Entry 7ZM7 (electron microscopy, 2.77 A resolution); this record covers chains G and Z of the 43 polymer chains in the assembly.

== Chain G ==
Molecule: NADH-ubiquinone oxidoreductase 30.4 kDa subunit-like protein
Source organism: Chaetomium thermophilum var. thermophilum DSM 1495
Reference sequence: G0S8U1 (G0S8U1_CHATD); residues 1-293 here = UniProt positions 1-293
Sequence (293 residues; row label = number of the first residue in the row):
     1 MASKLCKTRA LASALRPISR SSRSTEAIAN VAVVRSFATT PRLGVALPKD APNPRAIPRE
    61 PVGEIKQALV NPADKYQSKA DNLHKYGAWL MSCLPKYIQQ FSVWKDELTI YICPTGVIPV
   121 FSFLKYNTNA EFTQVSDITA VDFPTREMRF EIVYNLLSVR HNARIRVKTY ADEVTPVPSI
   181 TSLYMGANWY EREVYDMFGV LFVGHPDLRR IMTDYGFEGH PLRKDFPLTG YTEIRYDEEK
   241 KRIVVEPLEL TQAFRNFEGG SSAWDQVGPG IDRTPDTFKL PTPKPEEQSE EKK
Unresolved in the structure: 1-44, 287-293

== Chain Z ==
Molecule: NADH-ubiquinone oxidoreductase-like protein
Source organism: Chaetomium thermophilum var. thermophilum DSM 1495
Reference sequence: G0SEF0 (G0SEF0_CHATD); residue numbers follow UniProt; this construct covers 1-188
Sequence (196 residues; numbered 1 to 196; the number before each row is that of its first residue):
     1 MASKAAAAAA SNAVSITKKY TVQSTGIWER IRRALVIDPN RSNGVPLNPY NRNPSPGDNP
    61 PLEYTDPVTI PAGDIADNPY WKRDFRRNYP RPSVIAQAQQ VALLSVGSAA QPRVELIGEE
   121 GTKALVAAEE EGKEKGVAKY LEEKGAEEAK RVLALTGGLP PTPSGQTMVT GQWDVHKYGL
   181 AEEQSYGGSY PCRSFV
Unresolved in the structure: 1-10
Differences from the reference sequence: insertion (189-196)

== Chain G / chain Z interface ==
Residue-residue contacts (136; chain G residue first):
  A46(G) with V22(Z); Q23(Z), hydrogen bond (backbone-backbone); T25(Z)
  L47(G) with Q23(Z); P49(Z), hydrophobic; Y50(Z)
  P48(G) with T17(Z); Y20(Z); T21(Z); Q23(Z); L47(Z)
  D50(G) with T17(Z), hydrogen bond (backbone-backbone); K18(Z)
  A51(G) with T17(Z); K18(Z); Y20(Z); Y50(Z)
  P52(G) with Y20(Z), hydrogen bond (backbone-side chain)
  N53(G) with Y50(Z)
  P54(G) with Y20(Z)
  R55(G) with R52(Z); N53(Z), hydrogen bond (side chain-backbone); P54(Z), hydrogen bond (side chain-backbone)
  E64(G) with I70(Z)
  I65(G) with P67(Z), hydrophobic; V68(Z); T69(Z); I70(Z), hydrogen bond (backbone-backbone)
  K66(G) with I70(Z)
  Q67(G) with T69(Z); P71(Z)
  L69(G) with R83(Z); F85(Z), hydrophobic
  V70(G) with F85(Z)
  N71(G) with F85(Z)
  A73(G) with P90(Z)
  K75(G) with W173(Z), hydrogen bond (backbone-side chain)
  Y76(G) with W173(Z), hydrophobic
  S78(G) with W173(Z), hydrogen bond
  K79(G) with S164(Z); G165(Z), hydrogen bond (side chain-backbone); Q166(Z); W173(Z)
  N82(G) with S164(Z)
  H84(G) with S93(Z), hydrogen bond; I95(Z)
  Y86(G) with P161(Z); T162(Z); P163(Z)
  A88(G) with Q100(Z), hydrogen bond (backbone-side chain)
  W89(G) with P160(Z); P161(Z)
  M91(G) with A96(Z); Q97(Z); Q100(Z); V137(Z)
  S92(G) with Q100(Z), hydrogen bond; V152(Z)
  P95(G) with Q97(Z), hydrogen bond (backbone-side chain); V137(Z), hydrophobic; A138(Z), hydrophobic
  I98(G) with Q97(Z), hydrogen bond (backbone-side chain)
  Q99(G) with A96(Z); Q97(Z), hydrogen bond (backbone-backbone)
  Q100(G) with V94(Z); I95(Z); A96(Z)
  F101(G) with S93(Z); V94(Z); I95(Z), hydrogen bond (backbone-backbone)
  S102(G) with S93(Z); V94(Z)
  V103(G) with P92(Z); S93(Z), hydrogen bond (backbone-backbone)
  W104(G) with P90(Z), hydrogen bond (side chain-backbone)
  K105(G) with P90(Z)
  N129(G) with P160(Z); P161(Z); T162(Z); P163(Z)
  R160(G) with V175(Z)
  H161(G) with P163(Z); G165(Z); V175(Z)
  N162(G) with S164(Z); G165(Z); Q166(Z), hydrogen bond (backbone-backbone); T167(Z), hydrogen bond; D174(Z), hydrogen bond (side chain-backbone); V175(Z); H176(Z)
  A163(G) with P163(Z), hydrophobic; S164(Z); Q166(Z)
  R164(G) with Q166(Z), hydrogen bond (backbone-side chain)
  Q266(G) with R87(Z), hydrogen bond (backbone-side chain)
  V267(G) with R87(Z); Y89(Z)
  G268(G) with Y89(Z), hydrogen bond (backbone-side chain)
  P269(G) with Y89(Z), hydrogen bond (backbone-side chain); R91(Z), hydrogen bond (backbone-side chain)
  G270(G) with Y89(Z); R91(Z), hydrogen bond (backbone-side chain)
  I271(G) with N88(Z); Y89(Z), hydrogen bond (backbone-backbone); P90(Z); R91(Z), hydrogen bond (backbone-backbone)
  D272(G) with R91(Z)
  T274(G) with S93(Z), hydrogen bond
  D276(G) with S108(Z); A109(Z), hydrogen bond (backbone-backbone); A110(Z), hydrogen bond (backbone-backbone)
  T277(G) with S108(Z), hydrogen bond (backbone-side chain); A110(Z)
  F278(G) with I95(Z), hydrophobic; L103(Z)
  K279(G) with L103(Z); S108(Z); A109(Z), hydrogen bond (backbone-backbone)
  L280(G) with Q99(Z); A102(Z), hydrophobic; V106(Z), hydrophobic; A109(Z)
  P281(G) with V106(Z); G107(Z); S108(Z); A109(Z); L125(Z)
  P283(G) with L116(Z); T122(Z); L125(Z), hydrophobic
  K284(G) with E115(Z), hydrogen bond (side chain-backbone); L116(Z), hydrogen bond (backbone-backbone); I117(Z); G118(Z), hydrogen bond (backbone-backbone)
  E286(G) with G118(Z)
Other interface residues (no listed pair), chain G (67 interface residues in all): V45, K49, L83, K85, F132, R273, P285
Other interface residues (no listed pair), chain Z (71 interface residues in all): K19, N48, N59, A72, R86, P112, L141, L153, T156, M168

== Overview ==
67 residues of chain G face 71 of chain Z across their interface, with 37 hydrogen bonds. Polar contacts
include P52(G)-Y20(Z), R55(G)-N53(Z) and R55(G)-P54(Z).
Here chain G is NADH-ubiquinone oxidoreductase 30.4 kDa subunit-like protein and chain Z is NADH-ubiquinone
oxidoreductase-like protein, both from Chaetomium thermophilum var. thermophilum DSM 1495. Entry 7ZM7 (CryoEM
structure of mitochondrial complex I from Chaetomium thermophilum (inhibited by DDM)) was determined by
electron microscopy, deposited together with 7ZM8, 7ZMB, 7ZME, 7ZMG and 7ZMH.
